8BMQ - chains A and B of the 4 polymer chains in the assembly; structure by electron microscopy, 3.60 A resolution.

Chain A:
Name: Energy-coupling factor transporter ATP-binding protein EcfA1
From: Lactobacillus delbrueckii subsp. bulgaricus ATCC 11842
Notes: EC 7.-.-.-
UniProtKB: Q1GBJ0 (ECFA1_LACDA); numbering as in UniProt (aligned over 2-282)
Chain sequence (300 residues; row label = number of the first residue in the row; numbers below 1 keep their minus sign (Met-17 is residue -17)):
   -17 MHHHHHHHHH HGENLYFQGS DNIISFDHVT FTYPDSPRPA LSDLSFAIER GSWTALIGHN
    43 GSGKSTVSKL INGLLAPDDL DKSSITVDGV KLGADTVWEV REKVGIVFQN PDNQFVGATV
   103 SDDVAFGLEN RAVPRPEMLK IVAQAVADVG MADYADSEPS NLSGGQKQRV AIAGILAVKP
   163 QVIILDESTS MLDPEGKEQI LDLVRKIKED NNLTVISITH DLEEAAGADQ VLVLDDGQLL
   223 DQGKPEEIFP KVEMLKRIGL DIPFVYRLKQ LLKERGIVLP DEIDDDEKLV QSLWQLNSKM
Disordered / not traced: -17 to 0, 15-16, 282
Construct notes: initiating methionine (-17); expression tag (-16 to 1)
Ligand contacts: AMP-PNP (ANP; phosphoaminophosphonic acid-adenylate ester): Phe13, Ser18, Arg20, Ala22, His41, Asn42, Gly43, Ser44, Gly45, Lys46, Ser47, Thr48, Gln91, Glu169, His202
Curated features (UniProtKB/Swiss-Prot):
  - binding site (ATP): Gly40 to Ser47
From the paper describing this entry:
  - mutagenesis - E169Q: decreased growth in response to cobalamin
  - mutagenesis - E169Q: abolished catalytic activity
  - catalytic residues: Glu169

Chain B:
Name: Energy-coupling factor transporter ATP-binding protein EcfA2
From: Lactobacillus delbrueckii subsp. bulgaricus ATCC 11842
Notes: EC 3.6.3.-
UniProtKB: Q1GBI9 (ECFA2_LACDA); residue numbers follow UniProt; this construct covers 1-287
Chain sequence (287 residues; row label = number of the first residue in the row):
     1 MAIKFENVSY VYSPGSPLEA IGLDQLNFSL EEGKFIALVG HTGSGKSTLM QHFNALLKPT
    61 SGKIEIAGYT ITPETGNKGL KDLRRKVSLA FQFSEAQLFE NTVLKDVEYG PRNFGFSEDE
   121 AREAALKWLK KVGLKDDLIE HSPFDLSGGQ MRRVALAGVL AYEPEIICLD EPAAGLDPMG
   181 RLEMMQLFKD YQAAGHTVIL VTHNMDDVAD YADDVLALEH GRLIKHASPK EVFKDSEWLQ
   241 KHHLAEPRSA RFAAKLEAAG LKLPGQPLTM PELADAIKQS LKGGEHE
Disordered / not traced: 1, 13-15, 283-287
Metal / ion sites: Mg2+: Asp170 (together with AMP-PNP)
Ligand contacts: AMP-PNP (ANP; phosphoaminophosphonic acid-adenylate ester): Tyr10, Tyr12, Gly22, His41, Thr42, Gly43, Ser44, Gly45, Lys46, Ser47, Thr48, Asp170, His203
Curated features (UniProtKB/Swiss-Prot):
  - binding site (ATP): Gly40 to Ser47

Interface between chain A and chain B:
Contacting residue pairs (27; chain A residue first):
  Asp175(A) - Thr42(B)  hydrogen bond
  Gly241(A) - Pro178(B)
  Leu242(A) - Pro178(B)
  Asp243(A) - Pro178(B)
  Phe246(A) - Arg248(B)
  Phe246(A) - Phe252(B)  hydrophobic
  Phe246(A) - Met270(B)  hydrophobic
  Leu250(A) - Phe252(B)  hydrophobic
  Leu253(A) - Met270(B)
  Leu253(A) - Ala274(B)  hydrophobic
  Arg257(A) - Pro271(B)
  Arg257(A) - Ala274(B)
  Arg257(A) - Asp275(B)  salt bridge
  Arg257(A) - Lys278(B)  hydrogen bond (backbone-side chain)
  Gly258(A) - Lys278(B)  hydrogen bond (backbone-side chain)
  Ile259(A) - Lys278(B)
  Ile259(A) - Leu281(B)  hydrophobic
  Asp268(A) - Lys255(B)  salt bridge
  Leu271(A) - Phe252(B)  hydrophobic
  Val272(A) - Phe252(B)  hydrophobic
  Val272(A) - Leu256(B)  hydrophobic
  Leu275(A) - Ile277(B)  hydrophobic
  Leu275(A) - Leu281(B)  hydrophobic
  Trp276(A) - Ala259(B)
  Leu278(A) - Leu281(B)  hydrophobic
  Asn279(A) - Leu261(B)
  Asn279(A) - Leu281(B)
Interface residues without a listed pair, chain A (22 interface residues in all): His41, Asn42, Met173, Arg249, Leu254
Interface residues without a listed pair, chain B (21 interface residues in all): Phe93, Ser147, Gly175, Asp177, His203, Leu273

In short:
22 residues of chain A face 21 of chain B across their interface; the contacts include 3 hydrogen bonds and 2
salt bridges. Among the polar pairs are Arg257(A)-Asp275(B), Asp268(A)-Lys255(B) and Asp175(A)-Thr42(B). Bound
to chain A: AMP-PNP. From the paper: the catalytic residue Glu169(A); E169Q of chain A reduces growth in
response to cobalamin.
Here chain A is Energy-coupling factor transporter ATP-binding protein EcfA1 and chain B is Energy-coupling
factor transporter ATP-binding protein EcfA2, both from Lactobacillus delbrueckii subsp. bulgaricus ATCC
11842. Entry 8BMQ (Cryo-EM structure of the folate-specific ECF transporter complex in MSP2N2 lipid nanodiscs
bound to AMP-PNP) was determined by electron microscopy, deposited together with 8BMP, 8BMR and 8BMS.
